PDB entry 5ZVK | X-ray diffraction, 3.31 A resolution | chains A and C of the 6 polymer chains in the assembly

Chain A (and C):
Name: Human Coronavirus MERS HR1 motif
Source organism: Middle East respiratory syndrome-related coronavirus
Notes: chain C of this document is another copy of the same molecule, construct and numbering; everything in this record applies to it too
UniProtKB: W6A0A7 (W6A0A7_9BETC); residue numbers follow UniProt; this construct covers 984-1062
Chain sequence (80 residues; each row starts with the number of its first residue):
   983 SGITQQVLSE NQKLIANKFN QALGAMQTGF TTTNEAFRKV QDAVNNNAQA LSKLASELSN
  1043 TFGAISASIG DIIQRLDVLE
Disordered / not traced: 983-985, 1056-1062
Sequence notes: expression tag (983)

Interface between chain A and chain C:
Pairs across the interface (21):
  Thr986(A) - Gln987(C)
  Leu990(A) - Gln994(C)
  Asn993(A) - Gln994(C)
  Gln994(A) - Gln994(C)
  Lys1000(A) - Phe1001(C)
  Phe1001(A) - Phe1001(C)  hydrophobic
  Met1008(A) - Met1008(C)  hydrophobic
  Met1008(A) - Phe1012(C)
  Gly1011(A) - Phe1012(C)
  Phe1012(A) - Phe1012(C)  hydrophobic
  Thr1015(A) - Thr1015(C)
  Thr1015(A) - Phe1019(C)
  Ala1018(A) - Phe1019(C)  hydrophobic
  Phe1019(A) - Phe1019(C)  hydrophobic
  Val1022(A) - Val1022(C)  hydrophobic
  Val1026(A) - Val1026(C)  hydrophobic
  Asn1029(A) - Ala1030(C)
  Asn1029(A) - Leu1033(C)
  Leu1033(A) - Leu1033(C)  hydrophobic
  Leu1036(A) - Leu1033(C)  hydrophobic
  Leu1036(A) - Leu1036(C)  hydrophobic
Other interface residues (no listed pair), chain A (22 interface residues in all): Ile997, Ala1004, Ala1025, Leu1040, Phe1044
Other interface residues (no listed pair), chain C (18 interface residues in all): Ser991, Ala998, Leu1005, Ala1037, Leu1040, Phe1044

In short:
Chain A and chain C form an interface of 22 and 18 residues respectively.
Both chains are Human Coronavirus MERS HR1 motif (Middle East respiratory syndrome-related coronavirus). Entry
5ZVK (Crystal Structure of the Human Coronavirus MERS HR1 motif in complex with pan-CoVs inhibitor EK1) was
determined by X-ray diffraction together with 5ZUV and 5ZVM from the same study.
